PDB entry 9IJ4 | electron microscopy, 2.70 A resolution | chains A and B of the 3 polymer chains in the assembly

[Chain A]
Protein: Piwi-like protein 2
Source organism: Mus musculus
Notes: EC 3.1.26.-
Reference sequence: Q8CDG1 (PIWL2_MOUSE); numbering as in UniProt (aligned over 1-971)
Amino-acid sequence (971 residues; each row starts with the number of its first residue):
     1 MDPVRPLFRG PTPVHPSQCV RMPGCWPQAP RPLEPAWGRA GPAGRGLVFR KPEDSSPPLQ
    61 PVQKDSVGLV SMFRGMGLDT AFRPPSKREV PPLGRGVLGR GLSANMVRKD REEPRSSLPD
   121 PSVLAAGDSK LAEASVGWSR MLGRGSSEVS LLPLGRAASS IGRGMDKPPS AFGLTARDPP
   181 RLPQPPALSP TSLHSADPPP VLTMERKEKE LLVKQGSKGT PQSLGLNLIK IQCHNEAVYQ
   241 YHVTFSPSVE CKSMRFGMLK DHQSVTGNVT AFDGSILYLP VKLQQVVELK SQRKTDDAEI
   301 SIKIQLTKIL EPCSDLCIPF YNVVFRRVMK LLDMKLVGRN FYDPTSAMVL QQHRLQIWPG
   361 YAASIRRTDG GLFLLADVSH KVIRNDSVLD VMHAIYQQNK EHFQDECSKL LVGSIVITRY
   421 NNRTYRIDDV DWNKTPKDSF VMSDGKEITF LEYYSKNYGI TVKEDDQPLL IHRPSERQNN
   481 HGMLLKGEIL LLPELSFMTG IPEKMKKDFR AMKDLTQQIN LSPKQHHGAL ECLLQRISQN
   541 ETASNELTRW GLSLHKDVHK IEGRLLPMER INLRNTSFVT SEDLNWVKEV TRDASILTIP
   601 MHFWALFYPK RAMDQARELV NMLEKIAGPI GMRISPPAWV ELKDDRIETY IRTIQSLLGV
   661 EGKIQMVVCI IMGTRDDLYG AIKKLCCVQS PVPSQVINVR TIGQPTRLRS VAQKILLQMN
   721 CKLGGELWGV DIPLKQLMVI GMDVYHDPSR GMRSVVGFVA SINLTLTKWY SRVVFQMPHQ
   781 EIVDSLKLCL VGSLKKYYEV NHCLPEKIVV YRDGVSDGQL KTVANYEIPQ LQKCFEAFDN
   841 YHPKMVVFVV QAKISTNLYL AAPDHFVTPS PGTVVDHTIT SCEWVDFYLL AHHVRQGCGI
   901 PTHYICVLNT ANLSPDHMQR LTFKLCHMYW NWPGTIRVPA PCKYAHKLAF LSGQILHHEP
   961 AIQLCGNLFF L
Not modelled in the structure: 1-209, 478-484
Sequence notes: engineered mutation Ala852 (Lys in Q8CDG1)
Curated features (UniProtKB/Swiss-Prot):
  - active site: Asp743, Glu781, Asp813, His946
  - modified residue: Arg45 (Symmetric dimethylarginine), Arg74 (Omega-N-methylarginine), Arg83 (Omega-N-methylarginine), Arg95 (Omega-N-methylarginine), Arg100 (Omega-N-methylarginine), Arg144 (Symmetric dimethylarginine), Arg156 (Symmetric dimethylarginine), Arg163 (Symmetric dimethylarginine), Arg549 (Symmetric dimethylarginine)
  - mutagenesis: Arg9 (R9K: Abolishes interaction with TDRD1; when associated with K-39; K-45 and K-74), Arg39 (R39K: Abolishes interaction with TDRD1; when associated with K-9; K-45 and K-74), Arg45 (R45K: Abolishes interaction with TDRD1; when associated with K-9; K-39 and K-74), Arg74 (R74K: Abolishes interaction with TDRD1; when associated with K-9; K-39 and K-45), Asp813 (D813A: In DAH mutant; leads to arrest in meiotic prophase due to a failure of transposon piRNA amplification, resulting in the marked reduction of piRNA-bound within PIWIL4)
Bound ions: Mg2+: Asp743, Asp813

[Chain B]
Molecule: 26-nt RNA strand
Source organism: Homo sapiens
Sequence (26 nucleotides; each row starts with the number of its first residue):
     1 UUACCAUCAA CAUGGAAACU UGGCUC
Modified positions: OMC (o2'-methylycytidine-5'-monophosphate) at position 26

[Interface between chain A and chain B]
Contacting residue pairs (72; chain A residue first):
  Gln240(A) - A17(B)  hydrogen bond to the sugar
  Gln240(A) - A18(B)  hydrogen bond to the sugar
  His242(A) - A18(B)  hydrogen bond to the sugar
  His242(A) - C19(B)  hydrogen bond to the sugar
  Ile276(A) - A18(B)  sugar contact
  Thr307(A) - A18(B)  phosphate contact
  Thr307(A) - C19(B)  phosphate contact
  Leu316(A) - A17(B)  sugar contact
  Ser379(A) - C8(B)  phosphate contact
  His380(A) - C8(B)  hydrogen bond to the phosphate
  His380(A) - A9(B)  phosphate contact
  Lys381(A) - A9(B)  salt bridge to the phosphate
  Lys381(A) - A10(B)  salt bridge to the phosphate
  Val382(A) - C8(B)  sugar contact
  Val382(A) - A9(B)  hydrogen bond to the phosphate
  Ile415(A) - A10(B)  phosphate contact
  Ile415(A) - C11(B)  phosphate contact
  Thr424(A) - C11(B)  hydrogen bond to the phosphate
  Ser475(A) - A12(B)  phosphate contact
  Glu476(A) - A12(B)  phosphate contact
  Glu476(A) - U13(B)  phosphate contact
  Thr499(A) - A9(B)  hydrogen bond to the phosphate
  Thr499(A) - A10(B)  hydrogen bond to the phosphate
  Gly500(A) - A9(B)  sugar contact
  Ile501(A) - C8(B)  sugar contact
  Ile519(A) - U7(B)  sugar contact
  Ile519(A) - C8(B)  sugar contact
  Asn520(A) - A6(B)  hydrogen bond to the sugar
  Arg675(A) - U1(B)  base contact
  Asp676(A) - U1(B)  hydrogen bond to the base
  Tyr679(A) - U1(B)  stacking on the base
  Lys683(A) - U1(B)  salt bridge to the phosphate
  Gln695(A) - U1(B)  hydrogen bond to the phosphate
  Val696(A) - U1(B)  sugar contact
  Val696(A) - U2(B)  sugar contact
  Asn698(A) - U2(B)  phosphate contact
  Thr701(A) - U2(B)  base contact
  Val711(A) - U2(B)  base contact
  Lys714(A) - U2(B)  hydrogen bond to the base
  Lys714(A) - A3(B)  sugar contact
  Ile715(A) - U2(B)  sugar contact
  Gln718(A) - U1(B)  phosphate contact
  Gln718(A) - U2(B)  hydrogen bond to the phosphate
  Gln718(A) - A3(B)  phosphate contact
  Lys722(A) - U1(B)  salt bridge to the phosphate
  Met752(A) - U13(B)  sugar contact
  Ser816(A) - G14(B)  base contact
  Gly818(A) - G15(B)  sugar contact
  Gln819(A) - G14(B)  sugar contact
  Lys853(A) - A10(B)  base contact
  His892(A) - C5(B)  hydrogen bond to the phosphate
  His892(A) - A6(B)  salt bridge to the phosphate
  Val894(A) - C5(B)  sugar contact
  Val894(A) - A6(B)  phosphate contact
  Gln896(A) - A6(B)  hydrogen bond to the sugar
  Cys898(A) - A6(B)  sugar contact
  Cys898(A) - U7(B)  phosphate contact
  Ile900(A) - A6(B)  phosphate contact
  Ile900(A) - U7(B)  phosphate contact
  Tyr929(A) - C4(B)  hydrogen bond to the phosphate
  Asn931(A) - A3(B)  hydrogen bond to the sugar
  Asn931(A) - C4(B)  phosphate contact
  Trp932(A) - A3(B)  sugar contact
  Trp932(A) - C4(B)  sugar contact
  Ile936(A) - C4(B)  phosphate contact
  Ile936(A) - C5(B)  phosphate contact
  Arg937(A) - C5(B)  hydrogen bond to the phosphate
  Arg937(A) - A6(B)  salt bridge to the phosphate
  Lys943(A) - C5(B)  salt bridge to the phosphate
  Lys947(A) - C4(B)  phosphate contact
  Leu971(A) - U1(B)  phosphate contact
  Leu971(A) - A3(B)  phosphate contact
Other interface residues (no listed pair), chain A (59 interface residues in all): Lys308, Val378, Tyr425, Arg426, Ser694, Ile697, Asn857, His893, Gly897, Thr935

[Summary]
The interface between chain A and chain B involves 59 residues on one side and 18 on the other, with 19
hydrogen bonds, 7 salt bridges and 1 aromatic stacking contact. Polar contacts include Asp676(A)-U1(B),
Lys714(A)-U2(B) and Gln240(A)-A17(B).
Here chain A is Piwi-like protein 2 (Mus musculus) and chain B is a 26-nt RNA strand (Homo sapiens). Entry
9IJ4 (Cryo-EM Structure of MILI(K852A)-piRNA-target (26-nt)) was determined by electron microscopy (same
publication as 9IIY, 9IIZ, 9IJ0, 9IJ1, 9IJ2, 9IJ3 and 9IJ5).
